PDB entry 5ZRZ | X-ray diffraction, 1.89 A resolution | chains A and B

== Chain A ==
Molecule: Ephrin type-A receptor 5
Source organism: Mus musculus
Notes: EC 2.7.10.1; fragment: SAM domain
UniProtKB: Q60629 (EPHA5_MOUSE); numbering as in UniProt (aligned over 799-876)
Amino-acid sequence (80 residues; row label = number of the first residue in the row):
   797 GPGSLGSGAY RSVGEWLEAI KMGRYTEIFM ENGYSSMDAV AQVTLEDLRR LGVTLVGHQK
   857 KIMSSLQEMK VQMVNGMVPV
Disordered / not traced: 797-803, 873-876
Construct notes: expression tag (797-798)
What the authors report for this chain:
  - mutagenesis - K857R: increased binding to SHIP2
  - mutagenesis - K857R (100-fold): increased binding to Odin SAM1
  - specificity-determining residues: Val852 (proposed by the authors, not directly observed)
  - mutagenesis - V852P: decreased binding to Sterile alpha motif domain-containing protein 5 (chain B)

== Chain B ==
Molecule: Sterile alpha motif domain-containing protein 5
Source organism: Mus musculus
Notes: fragment: SAM domain
UniProtKB: A0A0R4J186 (A0A0R4J186_MOUSE); residues 1-66 here = UniProt positions 1-66
Amino-acid sequence (70 residues; numbered -3 to 66; the number before each row is that of its first residue; numbers below 1 keep their minus sign (Gly-3 is residue -3)):
    -3 GPGSMCTNIV YEWLKALQLP QYAESFVDNG YDDLEVCKQI GDPDLDAIGV LAPAHRRRIL
    57 EAVHRLREQD
Disordered / not traced: -3 to 0, 65-66
Construct notes: expression tag (-3 to 0)
What the authors report for this chain:
  - mutagenesis - Y27F: abolished binding to Ephrin type-A receptor 5 (chain A)

== Chain A / chain B interface ==
Contacting residue pairs (19; chain A residue first):
  Lys817(A) - Asp24(B)  salt bridge
  Met818(A) - Asp24(B)
  Leu851(A) - Tyr27(B)
  Leu851(A) - Pro39(B)  hydrophobic
  Leu851(A) - Asp40(B)
  Leu851(A) - Ala43(B)  hydrophobic
  Val852(A) - Tyr27(B)
  Val852(A) - Val32(B)  hydrophobic
  Val852(A) - Gln35(B)
  Gly853(A) - Asn25(B)
  Gly853(A) - Gly26(B)
  Gly853(A) - Tyr27(B)  hydrogen bond (backbone-side chain)
  Gly853(A) - Val32(B)
  His854(A) - Asn25(B)  hydrogen bond
  Lys856(A) - Gly26(B)
  Lys856(A) - Asp28(B)  salt bridge
  Lys856(A) - Asp29(B)  salt bridge
  Lys856(A) - Val32(B)
  Lys857(A) - Asp24(B)  hydrogen bond (side chain-backbone)
Also at the interface, not in a pair above, chain B (12 interface residues in all): Val23
From the paper, about this interface:
  - residue pairs: Gly853(A)-Tyr27(B) (hydrogen bond)

== Overview ==
The interface between chain A and chain B involves 8 residues on one side and 12 on the other, with 3 hydrogen
bonds and 3 salt bridges. Polar pairs include Lys817(A)-Asp24(B), Lys856(A)-Asp28(B) and Lys856(A)-Asp29(B).
The paper describes a hydrogen bond between Gly853(A) and Tyr27(B). The paper reports that K857R of chain A
increases binding to SHIP2; the specificity determinant Val852(A); 3 substitutions were tested in all.
Chain A is Ephrin type-A receptor 5 and chain B is Sterile alpha motif domain-containing protein 5, both from
Mus musculus; the structure, Crystal Structure of EphA5/SAMD5 Complex, was determined by X-ray diffraction
(same publication as 5ZRX and 5ZRY).
